PDB entry 5QTW | X-ray diffraction, 2.12 A resolution | chain A

# Chain A
Molecule: Coagulation factor XI
Source organism: Homo sapiens
Notes: EC 3.4.21.27; fragment: coagulation factor xi, heavy chain
UniProtKB: P03951 (FA11_HUMAN); the construct lacks a stretch of the UniProt sequence and is renumbered around it, so the offset changes along the chain: 16-36 = UniProt 388-408; 37-58 = UniProt 411-432; 59-65 = UniProt 435-441; 66-143 = UniProt 444-521; 3 more segments
Amino-acid sequence (244 residues; numbered 16 to 251 plus 9 insertion-coded residues; 1 number in that range is skipped by the numbering (no residue carries it; nothing is unmodelled there); the number before each row is that of its first residue; a row labelled like 36A-36B holds insertion residues (36A, then the next letters in order)):
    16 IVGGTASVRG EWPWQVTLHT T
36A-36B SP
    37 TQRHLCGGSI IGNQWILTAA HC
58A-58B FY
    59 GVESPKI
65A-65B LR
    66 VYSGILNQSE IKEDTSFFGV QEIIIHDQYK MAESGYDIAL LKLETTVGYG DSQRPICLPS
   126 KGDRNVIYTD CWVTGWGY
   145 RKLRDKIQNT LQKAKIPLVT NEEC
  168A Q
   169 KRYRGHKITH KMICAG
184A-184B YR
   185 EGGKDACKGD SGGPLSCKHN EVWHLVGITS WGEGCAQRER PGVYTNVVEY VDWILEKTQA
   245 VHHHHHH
Unresolved in the structure: 246-251
Construct notes: conflict Gly113 (Asn491 in P03951), Gly115 (Thr493 in P03951); expression tag (246-251)
Swiss-Prot annotation at these positions:
  - active site (Charge relay system): His57, Asp102, Ser195
  - binding site (heparin): Lys169 to Arg172
  - glycosylation: Asn72 (N-linked (GlcNAc...) (complex) asparagine)
Disulfides: Cys42-Cys58, Cys136-Cys201, Cys168-Cys182, Cys191-Cys219
Small-molecule neighbours: methyl (QLM; methyl (2R,7S)-7-({(2E)-3-[5-chloro-2-(1H-tetrazol-1-yl)phenyl]prop-2-enoyl}amino)-14-[(methoxycarbonyl)amino]-2,3,4,5,6,7-hexahydro-1H-8,11-epimino-1,9-benzodiazacyclotridecine-2-carboxylate): Arg39, His40, Leu41, Cys42, His57, Tyr143, Leu147, Ile151, Asp189, Ala190, Cys191, Lys192, Gly193, Asp194, Ser195, Thr213, Ser214, Trp215, Gly216, Gly218, Cys219, Gly226, Val227, Tyr228

# Summary
Bound to chain A: methyl. Curated annotation (UniProt) lists 3 active-site residues and 4 heparin-binding
residues.
Chain A is Coagulation factor XI (Homo sapiens); the structure, FACTOR XIA IN COMPLEX WITH THE INHIBITOR
methyl
(2R,7S)-7-({(2E)-3-[5-chloro-2-(1H-tetrazol-1-yl)phenyl]prop-2-enoyl}amino)-14-[(methoxycarbonyl)amino]-2,3,4,5,6,7-hexahydro-1H-8,11-epimino-1,9-benzodiazacyclotridecine-2-carboxylate,
was determined by X-ray diffraction (same publication as 5QTV, 5QTX and 5QTY).
